4JOK - chains A and C; structure by X-ray diffraction, 1.09 A resolution.

== Chain A ==
Protein: Golgi-associated PDZ and coiled-coil motif-containing protein
From: Homo sapiens
Notes: fragment: CAL PDZ domain
Reference sequence: Q9HD26 (GOPC_HUMAN); residue numbers follow UniProt; this construct covers 284-370
Chain sequence (87 residues; row label = number of the first residue in the row):
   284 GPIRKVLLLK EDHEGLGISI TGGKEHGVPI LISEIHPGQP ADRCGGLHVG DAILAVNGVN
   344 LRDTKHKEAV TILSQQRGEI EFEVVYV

== Chain C ==
Protein: Y-iCAL36 peptide
Chain sequence (10 residues; row label = number of the first residue in the row):
     1 ANSRYPTSII
Not modelled in the structure: 1

== How chain A and chain C interact ==
Pairs across the interface (23):
  G298(A) with I10(C)
  L299(A) with I10(C), hydrogen bond (backbone-backbone)
  G300(A) with I10(C), hydrogen bond (backbone-backbone)
  I301(A) with I9(C); I10(C), hydrogen bond (backbone-backbone)
  S302(A) with T7(C); S8(C); I9(C)
  I303(A) with P6(C); T7(C); S8(C), hydrogen bond (backbone-backbone)
  T304(A) with Y5(C), hydrogen bond (side chain-backbone); P6(C), hydrogen bond (side chain-backbone); T7(C)
  G305(A) with P6(C)
  H309(A) with Y5(C); P6(C)
  V311(A) with Y5(C), hydrophobic
  S316(A) with T7(C)
  H349(A) with P6(C); S8(C), hydrogen bond
  V353(A) with S8(C)
  L356(A) with I10(C), hydrophobic
Other interface residues (no listed pair), chain A (17 interface residues in all): E317, H319, S357
Other interface residues (no listed pair), chain C (7 interface residues in all): S3
From the paper, about this interface:
  - specific contacts: H309(A)-Y5(C) (hydrophobic contact), V311(A)-Y5(C) (hydrophobic contact)

== Summary ==
17 residues of chain A face 7 of chain C across their interface; the contacts include 7 hydrogen bonds. Polar
contacts include L299(A)-I10(C), T304(A)-Y5(C) and T304(A)-P6(C). The paper describes hydrophobic contacts
between H309(A) and Y5(C) and V311(A) and Y5(C).
Here chain A is Golgi-associated PDZ and coiled-coil motif-containing protein (Homo sapiens) and chain C is
Y-iCAL36 peptide. Entry 4JOK (CFTR Associated Ligand (CAL) PDZ domain bound to peptide Y-iCAL36 (ANSRYPTSII))
was determined by X-ray diffraction (same publication as 4JOE, 4JOF, 4JOG, 4JOH, 4JOJ, 4JOP and 5 further
entries).
